5URW - chains 1B and 2B of the 54 polymer chains in the assembly; structure by electron microscopy, 24.00 A resolution (very low resolution: no residue pairs are listed; an interface is given only as per-side residue counts).

# Chain 1B (and 2B)
Molecule: TssC
Source organism: Myxococcus xanthus
Notes: chain 2B of this document is another copy of the same molecule, construct and numbering; everything in this record applies to it too
UniProt: Q1D304 (Q1D304_MYXXD); residue numbers follow UniProt; this construct covers 1-494
Amino-acid sequence (494 residues; each row starts with the number of its first residue):
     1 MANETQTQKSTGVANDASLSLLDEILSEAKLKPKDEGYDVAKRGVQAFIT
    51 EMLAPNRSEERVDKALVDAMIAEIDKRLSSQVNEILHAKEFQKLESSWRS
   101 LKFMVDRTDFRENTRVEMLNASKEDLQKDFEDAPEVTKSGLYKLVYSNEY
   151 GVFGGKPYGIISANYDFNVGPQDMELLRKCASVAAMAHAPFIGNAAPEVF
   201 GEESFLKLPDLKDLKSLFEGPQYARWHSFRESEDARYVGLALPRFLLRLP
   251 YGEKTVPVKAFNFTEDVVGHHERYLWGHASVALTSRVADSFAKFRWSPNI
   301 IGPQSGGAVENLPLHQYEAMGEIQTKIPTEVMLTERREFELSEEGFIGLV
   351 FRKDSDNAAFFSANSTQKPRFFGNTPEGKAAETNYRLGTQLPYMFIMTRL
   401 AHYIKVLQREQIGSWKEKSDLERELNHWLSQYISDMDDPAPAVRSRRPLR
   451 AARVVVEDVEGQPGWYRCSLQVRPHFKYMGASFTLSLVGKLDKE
Disordered / not traced: 1-62, 477-494

# Interface between chain 1B and chain 2B
At this resolution (24 A) residue pairs are not listed: 12 residues of chain 1B and 11 of chain 2B lie at the interface.

# Overview
The interface between chain 1B and chain 2B involves 12 residues on one side and 11 on the other.
Chain 1B and chain 2B are both TssC (Myxococcus xanthus); the structure, Structure of the extended type VI
secretion system sheath in Myxococcus xanthus, was determined by electron microscopy together with 5URX from
the same study.
